4B6Q - chain A; structure by X-ray diffraction, 1.54 A resolution.

== Chain A ==
Protein: 3-dehydroquinate dehydratase
Organism: Mycobacterium tuberculosis
Notes: EC 4.2.1.10
Reference sequence: P0A4Z6 (AROQ_MYCTU); residues 1-146 here correspond to UniProt positions 2-147 (UniProt number = residue number + 1)
Amino-acid sequence (146 residues; row label = number of the first residue in the row):
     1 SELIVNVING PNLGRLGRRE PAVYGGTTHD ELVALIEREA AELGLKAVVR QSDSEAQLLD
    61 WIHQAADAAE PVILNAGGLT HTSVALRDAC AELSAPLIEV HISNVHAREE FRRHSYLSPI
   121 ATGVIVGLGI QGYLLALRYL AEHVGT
Disordered / not traced: 1-2, 19-25, 145-146
Residues lining bound ligands: BZ5 ((1R,2R,4S,5R)-2-(benzo[b]thiophen-5-yl)methyl-1,4,5-trihydroxy-3-oxocyclohexane-1-carboxylic acid): Pro-11, Asn-12, Leu-13, Arg-15, Leu-16, Asn-75, Gly-77, Gly-78, His-81, Val-84, Asp-88, His-101, Ile-102, Ser-103, Val-105, Arg-108, Arg-112
What the authors report for this chain:
  - conformationally variable residues (order/disorder transition, side-chain flip): Leu-16, Arg-19 to Gly-25
  - catalytic residues: Pro-11, Asn-12, Arg-19, Tyr-24, Arg-108 (citing earlier work)

== Summary ==
Chain A binds compound BZ5. The paper reports catalytic residues Pro-11, Asn-12 and Arg-19 among others;
conformational variability at Leu-16 and Arg-19.
Chain A is 3-dehydroquinate dehydratase (Mycobacterium tuberculosis); the structure, Structure of
Mycobacterium tuberculosis Type II Dehydroquinase inhibited by
(2R)-2-(benzothiophen-5-yl)methyl-3-dehydroquinic acid, was determined by X-ray diffraction (same publication
as 4B6O, 4B6P, 4B6R and 4B6S).
